2AWY - chain A; structure by X-ray diffraction, 2.10 A resolution.

[Chain A]
Molecule: hemerythrin-like domain protein DcrH
Organism: Desulfovibrio vulgaris
UniProt: Q9REU3 (Q9REU3_DESVU); residue numbers follow UniProt; this construct covers 1-136
Amino-acid sequence (136 residues; numbered 1 to 136; the number before each row is that of its first residue):
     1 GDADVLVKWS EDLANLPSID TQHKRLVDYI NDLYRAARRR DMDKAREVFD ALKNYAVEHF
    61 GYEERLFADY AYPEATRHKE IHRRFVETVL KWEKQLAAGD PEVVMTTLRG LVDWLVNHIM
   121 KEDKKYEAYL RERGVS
Disordered / not traced: 1-3
Ion coordination: mu-oxo-diiron Fe: H23, H59, E63, H78, H82, H118, D123 (together with chloride ion); Ca2+: E87 (shared with 1 residue of chain B)
Residues lining bound ligands: mu-oxo-diiron (FEO): H23, H59, F60, E63, H78, H82, H118, D123, Y126

[Summary]
Ligands of chain A: mu-oxo-diiron. H23, H59, E63, H78, H82 and H118 form the mu-oxo-diiron Fe site.
Chain A is hemerythrin-like domain protein DcrH (Desulfovibrio vulgaris); the structure, met-DcrH-Hr, was
determined by X-ray diffraction (same publication as 2AWC and 2AVK).
